8HAJ - chains E and I of the 11 polymer chains in the assembly; structure by electron microscopy, 4.80 A resolution (low resolution: residue-level contacts below are approximate; hydrogen-bond / salt-bridge calls are withheld).

Chain E:
Name: Histone H3.1
Organism: Homo sapiens
UniProtKB: P68431 (H31_HUMAN); residues 1-135 here correspond to UniProt positions 2-136 (UniProt number = residue number + 1)
Sequence (135 residues; numbered 1 to 135; the number before each row is that of its first residue):
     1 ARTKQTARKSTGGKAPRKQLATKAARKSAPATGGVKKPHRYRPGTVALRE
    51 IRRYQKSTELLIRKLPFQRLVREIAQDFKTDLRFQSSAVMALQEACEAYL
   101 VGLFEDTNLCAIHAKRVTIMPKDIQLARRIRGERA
Disordered / not traced: 1-37

Chain I:
Molecule: 180-nt DNA strand
Organism: Homo sapiens
Sequence (180 nucleotides; numbered 1 to 180; the number before each row is that of its first residue):
     1 ATCCGTCCGTTACCGCCATCAATATCCACCTGCAGATTCTACCAAAAGTG
    51 TATTTGGAAACTGCTCCATCAAAAGGCATGTTCAGCTGAATTCAGCTGAA
   101 CATGCCTTTTGATGGAGCAGTTTCCAAATACACTTTTGGTAGAATCTGCA
   151 GGTGGATATTGATGGCGGTAACGGACGGAT
Disordered / not traced: 1-9, 174-180

Interface between chain E and chain I:
Pairs across the interface (14):
  Arg-40(E) / DG98(I)
  Arg-40(E) / DA99(I)
  Arg-40(E) / DA100(I)
  Tyr-41(E) / DT23(I)
  Tyr-41(E) / DA99(I)
  Tyr-41(E) / DA100(I)
  Gly-44(E) / DA99(I)
  Val-46(E) / DA99(I)
  Ala-47(E) / DA99(I)
  Arg-49(E) / DA24(I)
  Arg-49(E) / DT25(I)
  Arg-63(E) / DT107(I)
  Arg-63(E) / DT108(I)
  Leu-65(E) / DT107(I)
Also at the interface, not in a pair above, chain E (15 interface residues in all): His-39, Arg-42, Pro-43, Thr-45, Lys-56, Arg-69, Arg-83
Also at the interface, not in a pair above, chain I (12 interface residues in all): DC26, DT109, DG115, DG117

Overview:
15 residues of chain E and 12 residues of chain I are in contact.
Here chain E is Histone H3.1 and chain I is a 180-nt DNA strand, both from Homo sapiens. Entry 8HAJ (Cryo-EM
structure of the p300 catalytic core bound to the H4K12acK16ac nucleosome, class 2 (4.8 angstrom ...) was
determined by electron microscopy (same publication as 8HAG, 8HAH, 8HAI, 8HAK, 8HAL, 8HAM and 8HAN).
